PDB entry 5NWX | X-ray diffraction, 2.51 A resolution | chains A and B

[Chain A]
Molecule: Nuclear receptor coactivator 1
Organism: Mus musculus
Notes: EC 2.3.1.48; engineered mutation(s): K343R
UniProt: P70365 (NCOA1_MOUSE); numbering as in UniProt (aligned over 257-385)
Sequence (132 residues; each row starts with the number of its first residue):
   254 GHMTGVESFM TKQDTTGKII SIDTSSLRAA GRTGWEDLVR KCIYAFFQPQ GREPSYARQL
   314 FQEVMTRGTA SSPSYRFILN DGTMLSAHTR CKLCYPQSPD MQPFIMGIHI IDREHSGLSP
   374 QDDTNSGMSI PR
Disordered / not traced: 254-258, 350-354, 367-385
Sequence notes: expression tag (254-256); conflict R343 (Lys in P70365), T377 (Ser in P70365)
Curated features (UniProtKB/Swiss-Prot):
  - modified residue: S372 (Phosphoserine)

[Chain B]
Molecule: Signal transducer and activator of transcription 6
Organism: Homo sapiens
UniProt: P42226 (STAT6_HUMAN); residues 783-814 here = UniProt positions 783-814
Sequence (32 residues; each row starts with the number of its first residue):
   783 GTWIGEDIFP PLLPPTEQDL TKLLLEGQGE SG
Disordered / not traced: 783-793, 809-814
Curated features (UniProtKB/Swiss-Prot):
  - motif: L802 to L806 (LXXLL motif)
  - mutagenesis: L802 (L802A: Abolishes the interaction with NCOA1; when associated with A-805), L805 (L805A: Abolishes the interaction with NCOA1; when associated with A-802)

[Chain A / chain B interface]
Pairs across the interface - 17 pairs, chain A then chain B:
  G270(A) - L794(B)
  I273(A) - L805(B)
  S274(A) - L805(B)
  I275(A) - L802(B)  hydrophobic
  I275(A) - L805(B)  hydrophobic
  T277(A) - L806(B)
  E289(A) - L806(B)
  R293(A) - E799(B)  hydrogen bond (side chain-backbone)
  R293(A) - L802(B)
  R293(A) - T803(B)  hydrogen bond
  I296(A) - P797(B)  hydrophobic
  I296(A) - L802(B)  hydrophobic
  F300(A) - L794(B)  hydrophobic
  F300(A) - P796(B)  hydrophobic
  F300(A) - P797(B)
  A310(A) - L794(B)
  R311(A) - L794(B)
Other interface residues (no listed pair), chain A (15 interface residues in all): T269, I272, W288, F314
Other interface residues (no listed pair), chain B (10 interface residues in all): L795, E808
Interface features reported in the paper:
  - specific contacts: F300(A)-L794(B), A310(A)-L794(B), F314(A)-L794(B)

[Overview]
15 residues of chain A face 10 of chain B across their interface; the contacts include 2 hydrogen bonds. Polar
contacts include R293(A)-E799(B) and R293(A)-T803(B). The authors report contacts between F300(A) and L794(B),
A310(A) and L794(B) and F314(A) and L794(B).
Here chain A is Nuclear receptor coactivator 1 (Mus musculus) and chain B is Signal transducer and activator
of transcription 6 (Homo sapiens). Entry 5NWX (Insight into the molecular recognition mechanism of the
coactivator NCoA1 by STAT6) was determined by X-ray diffraction together with 5NWM from the same study.
